4RSR - chain A; structure by X-ray diffraction, 2.25 A resolution.

# Chain A
Molecule: Arsenic methyltransferase
From: Cyanidioschyzon sp
UniProt: C0JV69 (C0JV69_9RHOD); residues 1-370 here = UniProt positions 1-370
Chain sequence (383 residues; each row starts with the number of its first residue):
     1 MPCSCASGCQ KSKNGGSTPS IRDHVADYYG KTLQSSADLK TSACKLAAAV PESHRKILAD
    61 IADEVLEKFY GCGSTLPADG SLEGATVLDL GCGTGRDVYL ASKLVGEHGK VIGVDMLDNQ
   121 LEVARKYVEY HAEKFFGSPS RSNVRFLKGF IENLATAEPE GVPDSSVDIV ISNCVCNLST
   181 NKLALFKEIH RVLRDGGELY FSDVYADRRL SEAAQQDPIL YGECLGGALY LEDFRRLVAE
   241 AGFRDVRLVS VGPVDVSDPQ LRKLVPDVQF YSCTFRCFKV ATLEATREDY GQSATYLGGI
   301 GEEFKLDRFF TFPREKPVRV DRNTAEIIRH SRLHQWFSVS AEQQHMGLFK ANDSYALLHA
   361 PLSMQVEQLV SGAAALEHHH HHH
Unresolved in the structure: 1-43, 373-383
Cystine bridges: Cys44-Cys72
Construct notes: expression tag (371-383)
Bound ions: Ca2+ site 1 near Gly91 (its only coordinating residue here); Na+ near Ser102 (its only coordinating residue here); Ca2+ site 2: Asp207, Gln269, Glu367; Mg2+: Gln292, Val320
Residues lining bound ligands: 4-arsanyl-2-nitrophenol (RXO): Cys44, Lys45, Cys174, Val204, Gly222, Glu223, Cys224
Reported in the primary citation:
  - binding site for 4-arsanyl-2-nitrophenol: Cys44, Cys174, Gly222, Glu223, Cys224
  - conformationally variable residues (loop rearrangement): Val50 to Gly80
  - mutagenesis - C44A: abolished catalytic activity on arsenic(III)
  - mutagenesis - C44A: unchanged catalytic activity on MAs(III)
  - mutagenesis - C44A/C72A: abolished catalytic activity
  - catalytic residues: Cys44, Cys72 (proposed by the authors, not directly observed)

# Summary
Bound to chain A: 4-arsanyl-2-nitrophenol. Asp207, Gln269 and Glu367 form the Ca2+ site 2. The Mg2+ site is
built by Gln292 and Val320. From the paper: catalytic residues Cys44 and Cys72; C44A abolishes catalytic
activity on arsenic(III).
Chain A is Arsenic methyltransferase (Cyanidioschyzon sp); the structure, ArsM arsenic(III)
S-adenosylmethionine methyltransferase with trivalent phenyl arsencial derivative-Roxarsone, was determined by
X-ray diffraction together with 4KW7 from the same study.
